PDB entry 4FNR | X-ray diffraction, 3.20 A resolution | chains A and B of the 4 polymer chains in the assembly

# Chain A (and B)
Molecule: Alpha-galactosidase AgaA
Organism: Geobacillus stearothermophilus
Notes: EC 3.2.1.22; chain B of this document is another copy of the same molecule, construct and numbering; everything in this record applies to it too
UniProt: Q9ALJ4 (Q9ALJ4_GEOSE); residues 1-729 here = UniProt positions 1-729
Amino-acid sequence (729 residues; each row starts with the number of its first residue):
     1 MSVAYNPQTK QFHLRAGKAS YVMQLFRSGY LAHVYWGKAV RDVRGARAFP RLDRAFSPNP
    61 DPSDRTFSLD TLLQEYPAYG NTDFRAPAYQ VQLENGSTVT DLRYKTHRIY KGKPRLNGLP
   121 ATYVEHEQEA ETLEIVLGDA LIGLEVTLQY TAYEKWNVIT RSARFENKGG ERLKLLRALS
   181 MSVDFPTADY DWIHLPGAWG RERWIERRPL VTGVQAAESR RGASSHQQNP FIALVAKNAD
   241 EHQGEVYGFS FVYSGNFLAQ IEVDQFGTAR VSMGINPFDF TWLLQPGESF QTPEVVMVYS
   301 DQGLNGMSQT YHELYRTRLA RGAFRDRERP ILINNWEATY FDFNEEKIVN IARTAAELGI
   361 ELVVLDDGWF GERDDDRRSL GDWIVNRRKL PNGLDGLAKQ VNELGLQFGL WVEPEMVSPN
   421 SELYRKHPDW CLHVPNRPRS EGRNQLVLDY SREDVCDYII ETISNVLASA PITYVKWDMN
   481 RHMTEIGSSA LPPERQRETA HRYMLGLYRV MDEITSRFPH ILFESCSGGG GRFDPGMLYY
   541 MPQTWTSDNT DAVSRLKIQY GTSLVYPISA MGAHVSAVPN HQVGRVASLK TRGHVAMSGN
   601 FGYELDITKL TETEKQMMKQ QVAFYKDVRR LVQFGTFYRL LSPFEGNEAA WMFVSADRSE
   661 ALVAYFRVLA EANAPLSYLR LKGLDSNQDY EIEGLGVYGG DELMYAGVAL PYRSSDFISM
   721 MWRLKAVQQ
Unresolved in the structure: 1-9, 728-729
UniProt features mapped onto this chain:
  - active site: D478 (Nucleophile), D548 (Proton donor)
  - binding site (substrate): D53, W199, D366, D367, R443, K476 to N480, C526, D548
  - mutagenesis: W336 (W336A: Very strongly reduced hydrolytic efficiency against raffinose, but displays medium level of transglycosylation activity compared to none with wild-type enzyme ...), D478 (D478A: Loss of activity), D548 (D548N: Loss of activity)

# Interface between chain A and chain B
Pairs across the interface (88):
  Y35(A) - Y705(B)
  Y35(A) - A706(B)  hydrophobic
  K38(A) - Y705(B)
  A39(A) - Y705(B)
  V40(A) - D701(B)
  V40(A) - E702(B)
  V40(A) - Y705(B)  hydrophobic
  R41(A) - S686(B)  hydrogen bond (side chain-backbone)
  R41(A) - N687(B)
  R41(A) - D689(B)  salt bridge
  R41(A) - D701(B)  salt bridge
  D42(A) - E702(B)
  V43(A) - E702(B)
  R44(A) - D689(B)  salt bridge
  R44(A) - V697(B)
  R44(A) - Y698(B)
  R44(A) - G699(B)
  R44(A) - E702(B)  hydrogen bond (backbone-side chain)
  G45(A) - Y698(B)
  G45(A) - E702(B)  hydrogen bond (backbone-side chain)
  A46(A) - Y698(B)
  A46(A) - E702(B)  hydrogen bond (backbone-side chain)
  A46(A) - L703(B)  hydrophobic
  A46(A) - G707(B)
  A46(A) - V708(B)
  A46(A) - A709(B)  hydrogen bond (backbone-backbone)
  R47(A) - Y678(B)
  R47(A) - E702(B)
  R47(A) - A706(B)
  R47(A) - G707(B)  hydrogen bond (backbone-backbone)
  R47(A) - A709(B)
  A48(A) - A709(B)
  L52(A) - L676(B)  hydrophobic
  L52(A) - Y712(B)  hydrophobic
  R54(A) - N673(B)  hydrogen bond
  R54(A) - A674(B)  hydrogen bond (side chain-backbone)
  R54(A) - L676(B)
  R54(A) - Y712(B)
  T187(A) - Y678(B)  hydrogen bond
  N238(A) - D240(B)
  D240(A) - N238(B)  hydrogen bond
  Q243(A) - Q243(B)
  E245(A) - R680(B)  salt bridge
  F266(A) - N673(B)
  F266(A) - P675(B)
  N673(A) - R54(B)  hydrogen bond
  N673(A) - F266(B)
  A674(A) - R54(B)  hydrogen bond (backbone-side chain)
  P675(A) - R54(B)
  P675(A) - F266(B)
  L676(A) - R54(B)
  Y678(A) - R47(B)
  Y678(A) - F49(B)
  Y678(A) - P186(B)  hydrophobic
  Y678(A) - T187(B)
  R680(A) - E245(B)  salt bridge
  S686(A) - R41(B)  hydrogen bond (backbone-side chain)
  N687(A) - R41(B)
  Q688(A) - R41(B)  hydrogen bond (backbone-side chain)
  D689(A) - R41(B)  salt bridge
  D689(A) - R44(B)  salt bridge
  V697(A) - R44(B)
  Y698(A) - R44(B)
  Y698(A) - G45(B)
  Y698(A) - A46(B)  hydrophobic
  G699(A) - R41(B)
  G699(A) - R44(B)
  D701(A) - V40(B)
  D701(A) - R41(B)  salt bridge
  E702(A) - V40(B)
  E702(A) - D42(B)
  E702(A) - V43(B)
  E702(A) - R44(B)  salt bridge
  E702(A) - G45(B)
  E702(A) - A46(B)  hydrogen bond (side chain-backbone)
  Y705(A) - Y35(B)
  Y705(A) - K38(B)
  Y705(A) - A39(B)
  A706(A) - Y35(B)  hydrophobic
  A706(A) - R47(B)
  G707(A) - A46(B)
  G707(A) - R47(B)
  V708(A) - A46(B)
  A709(A) - A46(B)  hydrogen bond (backbone-backbone)
  A709(A) - R47(B)
  A709(A) - A48(B)
  Y712(A) - L52(B)  hydrophobic
  Y712(A) - R54(B)
Other interface residues (no listed pair), chain A (47 interface residues in all): P50, P186, Y190, Q265, G700, L703
Other interface residues (no listed pair), chain B (47 interface residues in all): Q265, G267, Q688, G700

# Summary
The chain A/chain B interface involves 47 residues from each chain, with 16 hydrogen bonds and 9 salt bridges.
Polar pairs include R41(A)-D689(B), R41(A)-D701(B) and R44(A)-D689(B). Curated annotation (UniProt) lists
active-site residues D478(A) and D548(A), 12 substrate-binding residues and 3 mutagenesis sites on chain A.
Both chains are Alpha-galactosidase AgaA (Geobacillus stearothermophilus). Entry 4FNR (Crystal structure of
GH36 alpha-galactosidase AgaA from Geobacillus stearothermophilus) was determined by X-ray diffraction (same
publication as 4FNP, 4FNQ, 4FNS, 4FNT and 4FNU).
